Entry 4NEV (X-ray diffraction, 2.50 A resolution); this record covers chains A and B.

Chain A (and B):
Molecule: Trypanothione reductase
From: Trypanosoma brucei brucei
Notes: EC 1.8.1.12; chain B of this document is another copy of the same molecule, construct and numbering; everything in this record applies to it too
Reference sequence: Q389T8 (Q389T8_TRYB2); residue numbers follow UniProt; this construct covers 1-492
Sequence (495 residues; each row starts with the number of its first residue; numbers below 1 keep their minus sign (Gly-2 is residue -2)):
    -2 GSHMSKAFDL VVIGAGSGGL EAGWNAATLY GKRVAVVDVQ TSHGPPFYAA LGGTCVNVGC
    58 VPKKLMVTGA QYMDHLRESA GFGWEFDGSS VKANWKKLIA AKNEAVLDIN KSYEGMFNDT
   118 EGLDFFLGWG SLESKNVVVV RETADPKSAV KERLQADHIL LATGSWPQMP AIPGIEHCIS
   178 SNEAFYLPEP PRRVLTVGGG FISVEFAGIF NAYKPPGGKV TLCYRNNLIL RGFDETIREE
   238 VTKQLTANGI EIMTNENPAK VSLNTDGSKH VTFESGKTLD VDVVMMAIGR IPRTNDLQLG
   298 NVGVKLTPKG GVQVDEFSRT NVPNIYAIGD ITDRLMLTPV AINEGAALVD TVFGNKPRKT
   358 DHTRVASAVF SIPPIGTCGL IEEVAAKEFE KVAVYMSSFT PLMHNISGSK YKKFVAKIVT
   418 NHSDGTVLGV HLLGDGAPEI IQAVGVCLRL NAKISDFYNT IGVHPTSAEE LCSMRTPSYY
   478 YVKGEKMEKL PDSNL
Unresolved in the structure: -2 to 3, 489-492 (chain B: -2 to 2, 488-492)
Cystine bridges: Cys52-Cys57
Differences from the reference sequence: expression tag (-2 to 0)
Residues lining bound ligands:
  - 2JR (5-{5-[1-(pyrrolidin-1-yl)cyclohexyl]-1,3-thiazol-2-yl}-1H-indole): Leu17, Glu18, Trp21, Ser109, Tyr110, Gly112, Met113, Asp116
  - FAD (flavin-adenine dinucleotide): Ile10, Gly11, Ala12, Gly13, Ser14, Gly15, Gly16, Val34, Asp35, Val36, Ala46, Ala47, Gly50, Thr51, Cys52, Val55, Gly56, Cys57, Lys60, Gly125, Trp126, Gly127, Ala159, Thr160, Gly161, Ser178, Phe182, Phe198, Ile199, Phe203, Arg287, Arg290, Asp293, Leu294, Ile325, Gly326, Asp327, Met333, Leu334, Thr335, Pro336, Ala338

Interface between chain A and chain B:
Residue-residue contacts (146):
  Cys52(A) - His461(B)  hydrogen bond
  Cys57(A) - His461(B)
  Cys57(A) - Pro462(B)
  Lys61(A) - Pro462(B)  hydrogen bond (side chain-backbone)
  Leu62(A) - Phe79(B)
  Leu62(A) - Ile403(B)  hydrophobic
  Thr65(A) - Phe79(B)
  Thr65(A) - Met400(B)
  Gly66(A) - Phe79(B)
  Gly66(A) - Trp81(B)  hydrogen bond (backbone-side chain)
  Tyr69(A) - His72(B)
  Tyr69(A) - Glu75(B)
  Tyr69(A) - Ser76(B)
  Tyr69(A) - Phe79(B)  hydrophobic
  Tyr69(A) - Trp81(B)
  Tyr69(A) - Met400(B)
  Met70(A) - Trp81(B)
  His72(A) - Tyr69(B)
  His72(A) - His72(B)
  Leu73(A) - Leu73(B)  hydrophobic
  Glu75(A) - Tyr69(B)
  Ser76(A) - Tyr69(B)
  Gly78(A) - Lys94(B)
  Gly78(A) - Ala98(B)
  Phe79(A) - Leu62(B)
  Phe79(A) - Thr65(B)
  Phe79(A) - Gly66(B)
  Phe79(A) - Tyr69(B)  hydrophobic
  Phe79(A) - Leu95(B)
  Phe79(A) - Tyr210(B)  hydrogen bond (backbone-side chain)
  Gly80(A) - Lys89(B)
  Gly80(A) - Ala90(B)
  Gly80(A) - Asn91(B)  hydrogen bond (backbone-backbone)
  Gly80(A) - Lys94(B)
  Trp81(A) - Gly66(B)  hydrogen bond (side chain-backbone)
  Trp81(A) - Tyr69(B)
  Trp81(A) - Met70(B)  hydrophobic
  Trp81(A) - Leu73(B)  hydrophobic
  Trp81(A) - Lys89(B)
  Trp81(A) - Ala90(B)  hydrophobic
  Trp81(A) - Ala209(B)
  Trp81(A) - Tyr210(B)  hydrogen bond
  Glu82(A) - Ser87(B)
  Glu82(A) - Val88(B)
  Glu82(A) - Lys89(B)  hydrogen bond (backbone-backbone)
  Phe83(A) - Leu73(B)  hydrophobic
  Phe83(A) - Ser87(B)
  Phe83(A) - Val88(B)  hydrophobic
  Asp84(A) - Ser87(B)  hydrogen bond (backbone-side chain)
  Ser87(A) - Glu82(B)
  Ser87(A) - Phe83(B)
  Ser87(A) - Asp84(B)  hydrogen bond (side chain-backbone)
  Val88(A) - Glu82(B)
  Val88(A) - Phe83(B)  hydrophobic
  Lys89(A) - Gly80(B)
  Lys89(A) - Trp81(B)
  Lys89(A) - Glu82(B)  hydrogen bond (backbone-backbone)
  Ala90(A) - Gly80(B)
  Ala90(A) - Trp81(B)  hydrophobic
  Asn91(A) - Gly80(B)  hydrogen bond (backbone-backbone)
  Asn91(A) - Glu82(B)  hydrogen bond
  Lys94(A) - Ala77(B)
  Lys94(A) - Gly78(B)  hydrogen bond (side chain-backbone)
  Lys94(A) - Gly80(B)
  Leu95(A) - Phe79(B)
  Ala98(A) - Gly78(B)
  Ala209(A) - Trp81(B)
  Tyr210(A) - Phe79(B)  hydrogen bond (side chain-backbone)
  Tyr210(A) - Trp81(B)  hydrogen bond
  Thr335(A) - His461(B)
  Pro336(A) - Ile458(B)  hydrophobic
  Pro336(A) - Gly459(B)
  Pro336(A) - His461(B)
  Arg355(A) - Asn456(B)
  Asp358(A) - Ile458(B)
  Val362(A) - Ile458(B)  hydrophobic
  Ala363(A) - Val460(B)  hydrophobic
  Ser364(A) - Val460(B)
  Ala365(A) - Val460(B)
  Phe367(A) - Pro462(B)
  Leu399(A) - Lys61(B)
  Met400(A) - Leu62(B)  hydrophobic
  Met400(A) - Thr65(B)
  Met400(A) - Tyr69(B)
  Ile403(A) - Ala98(B)
  Glu436(A) - Ile437(B)
  Glu436(A) - Thr463(B)
  Glu436(A) - Ser464(B)  hydrogen bond (side chain-backbone)
  Glu436(A) - Ala465(B)  hydrogen bond (side chain-backbone)
  Ile437(A) - Glu436(B)
  Gln439(A) - Ile458(B)  hydrogen bond (side chain-backbone)
  Gln439(A) - Gly459(B)
  Gln439(A) - Val460(B)  hydrogen bond (side chain-backbone)
  Gln439(A) - Ala465(B)
  Gln439(A) - Glu466(B)
  Gln439(A) - Cys469(B)
  Ala440(A) - Ala440(B)  hydrophobic
  Ala440(A) - Val441(B)
  Ala440(A) - Cys444(B)  hydrogen bond (backbone-side chain)
  Val441(A) - Ala440(B)
  Gly442(A) - Thr457(B)
  Val443(A) - Cys444(B)  hydrophobic
  Val443(A) - Phe454(B)  hydrophobic
  Val443(A) - Thr457(B)
  Cys444(A) - Ala440(B)  hydrogen bond (side chain-backbone)
  Cys444(A) - Val443(B)  hydrophobic
  Cys444(A) - Cys444(B)  hydrogen bond
  Arg446(A) - Asn456(B)  hydrogen bond (side chain-backbone)
  Arg446(A) - Thr457(B)
  Leu447(A) - Ala449(B)  hydrophobic
  Leu447(A) - Asp453(B)
  Ala449(A) - Leu447(B)  hydrophobic
  Asp453(A) - Val443(B)
  Asp453(A) - Leu447(B)
  Phe454(A) - Val443(B)  hydrophobic
  Asn456(A) - Arg446(B)
  Thr457(A) - Gly442(B)
  Thr457(A) - Val443(B)
  Thr457(A) - Arg446(B)
  Ile458(A) - Pro336(B)  hydrophobic
  Ile458(A) - Asn340(B)
  Ile458(A) - Thr357(B)
  Ile458(A) - Asp358(B)
  Ile458(A) - Val362(B)  hydrophobic
  Ile458(A) - Gln439(B)
  Gly459(A) - Pro336(B)
  Gly459(A) - Ala363(B)
  Gly459(A) - Gln439(B)
  Val460(A) - Ala363(B)  hydrophobic
  Val460(A) - Ser364(B)
  Val460(A) - Ala365(B)  hydrophobic
  Val460(A) - Gln439(B)  hydrogen bond (backbone-side chain)
  His461(A) - Cys52(B)
  His461(A) - Cys57(B)
  His461(A) - Thr335(B)
  His461(A) - Pro336(B)
  Pro462(A) - Cys57(B)
  Pro462(A) - Lys61(B)  hydrogen bond (backbone-side chain)
  Pro462(A) - Phe367(B)
  Thr463(A) - Pro435(B)
  Thr463(A) - Glu436(B)
  Ser464(A) - Glu436(B)  hydrogen bond (backbone-side chain)
  Ala465(A) - Glu436(B)  hydrogen bond (backbone-side chain)
  Ala465(A) - Gln439(B)
  Glu466(A) - Gln439(B)
  Cys469(A) - Gln439(B)
Other interface residues (no listed pair), chain A (75 interface residues in all): Val58, Ala67, Ala77, Ala102, Val337, Asn340, Asn402, Pro435, Ile438
Other interface residues (no listed pair), chain B (74 interface residues in all): Val58, Ala102, Asp105, Val337, Leu399, Ile438

In short:
75 residues of chain A and 74 residues of chain B are in contact, with 28 hydrogen bonds. Among the polar
pairs are Cys52(A)-His461(B), Lys61(A)-Pro462(B) and Gly66(A)-Trp81(B). Chain A binds flavin-adenine
dinucleotide and compound 2JR.
Chain A and chain B are both Trypanothione reductase (Trypanosoma brucei brucei); the structure, Crystal
structure of Trypanothione Reductase from Trypanosoma brucei in complex with inhibitor EP127
(5-{5-[1-(PYRROLIDIN-1-YL)CYCLOHEXYL]-1,3-THIAZOL-2-YL}-1H-INDOLE), was determined by X-ray diffraction (same
publication as 4NEW).
